PDB entry 3T96 | X-ray diffraction, 1.87 A resolution | chains B and D

Chain B (and D):
Name: Glutamate receptor 2
Source organism: Rattus norvegicus
Notes: chain D of this document is another copy of the same molecule, construct and numbering; everything in this record applies to it too
UniProtKB: P19491 (GRIA2_RAT); the construct has insertions or renumbered stretches relative to UniProt, so the offset changes along the chain: 4-117 = UniProt 414-527; 120-261 = UniProt 653-794
Amino-acid sequence (258 residues; each row starts with the number of its first residue):
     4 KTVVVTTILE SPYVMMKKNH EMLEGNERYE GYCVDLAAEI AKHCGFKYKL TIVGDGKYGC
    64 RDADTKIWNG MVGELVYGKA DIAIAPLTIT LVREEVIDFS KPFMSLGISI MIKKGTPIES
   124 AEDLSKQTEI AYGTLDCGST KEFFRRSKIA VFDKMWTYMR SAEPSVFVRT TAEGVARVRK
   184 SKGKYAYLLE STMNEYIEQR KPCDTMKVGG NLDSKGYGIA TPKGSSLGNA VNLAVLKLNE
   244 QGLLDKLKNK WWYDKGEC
Construct notes: engineered mutation Cys63 (Ala473 in P19491), Cys140 (Ser673 in P19491); linker (118-119)
UniProt features mapped onto this chain:
  - binding site (L-glutamate): Pro89, Thr91, Arg96, Ser142, Thr143, Glu193
  - site: Arg64 (Interaction with the cone snail toxin Con-ikot-ikot), Ile121 (Crucial to convey clamshell closure to channel opening), Arg148 (Interaction with the cone snail toxin Con-ikot-ikot), Lys240 (Interaction with the cone snail toxin Con-ikot-ikot)
  - modified residue (Phosphoserine): Ser150, Ser184
Disulfide bonds: Cys63-Cys140, Cys206-Cys261
Bound ions: Zn2+ site 1 near His23 (its only coordinating residue here); Zn2+ site 2: Glu42, His46 (shared with 1 residue of chain F)
Residues lining bound ligands: iodo-willardiine (IWD; 2-amino-3-(5-iodo-2,4-dioxo-3,4-dihydro-2H-pyrimidin-1-yl)-propionic acid): Glu13, Tyr61, Pro89, Leu90, Thr91, Arg96, Leu138, Gly141, Ser142, Thr143, Thr174, Leu191, Leu192, Glu193, Met196, Tyr220

Interface between chain B and chain D:
Residue-residue contacts (22):
  Ile92(B) with Lys104(D)
  Thr93(B) with Glu243(D)
  Leu94(B) with Leu236(D), hydrophobic; Lys240(D); Glu243(D), hydrogen bond (backbone-side chain)
  Glu97(B) with Lys104(D), salt bridge; Asn235(D), hydrogen bond; Leu239(D)
  Phe102(B) with Lys104(D), hydrogen bond (backbone-side chain)
  Ser103(B) with Lys104(D)
  Lys104(B) with Glu97(D), salt bridge; Phe102(D), hydrogen bond (side chain-backbone); Ser103(D)
  Pro105(B) with Pro105(D)
  Ser217(B) with Asn242(D), hydrogen bond (backbone-side chain)
  Asn235(B) with Glu97(D), hydrogen bond
  Leu236(B) with Leu94(D), hydrophobic
  Leu239(B) with Glu97(D)
  Lys240(B) with Leu94(D)
  Asn242(B) with Ser217(D), hydrogen bond (side chain-backbone)
  Glu243(B) with Thr93(D); Leu94(D), hydrogen bond (side chain-backbone)
Also at the interface, not in a pair above, chain B (17 interface residues in all): Ser108, Lys151
Also at the interface, not in a pair above, chain D (19 interface residues in all): Ile92, Glu98, Ser108, Gln244, Asp248

Overview:
Chain B and chain D form an interface of 17 and 19 residues respectively; the contacts include 8 hydrogen
bonds and 2 salt bridges. Among the polar pairs are Glu97(B)-Lys104(D), Leu94(B)-Glu243(D) and
Glu97(B)-Asn235(D). Ligands of chain B: iodo-willardiine.
Both chains are Glutamate receptor 2 (Rattus norvegicus). Entry 3T96 (Iodowillardiine bound to a double
cysteine mutant (A452C/S652C) of the ligand binding domain of GluA2) was determined by X-ray diffraction (same
publication as 3T93, 3T9H, 3T9U, 3T9V and 3T9X).
